8HBC - chains A and B; structure by X-ray diffraction, 3.35 A resolution.

Chain A (and B):
Protein: Lymphocyte antigen 75
From: Homo sapiens
Notes: fragment: CysR-CTLD3 fragment; chain B of this document is another copy of the same molecule, construct and numbering; everything in this record applies to it too
UniProt: O60449 (LY75_HUMAN); residue numbers follow UniProt; this construct covers 31-627
Amino-acid sequence (603 residues; each row starts with the number of its first residue):
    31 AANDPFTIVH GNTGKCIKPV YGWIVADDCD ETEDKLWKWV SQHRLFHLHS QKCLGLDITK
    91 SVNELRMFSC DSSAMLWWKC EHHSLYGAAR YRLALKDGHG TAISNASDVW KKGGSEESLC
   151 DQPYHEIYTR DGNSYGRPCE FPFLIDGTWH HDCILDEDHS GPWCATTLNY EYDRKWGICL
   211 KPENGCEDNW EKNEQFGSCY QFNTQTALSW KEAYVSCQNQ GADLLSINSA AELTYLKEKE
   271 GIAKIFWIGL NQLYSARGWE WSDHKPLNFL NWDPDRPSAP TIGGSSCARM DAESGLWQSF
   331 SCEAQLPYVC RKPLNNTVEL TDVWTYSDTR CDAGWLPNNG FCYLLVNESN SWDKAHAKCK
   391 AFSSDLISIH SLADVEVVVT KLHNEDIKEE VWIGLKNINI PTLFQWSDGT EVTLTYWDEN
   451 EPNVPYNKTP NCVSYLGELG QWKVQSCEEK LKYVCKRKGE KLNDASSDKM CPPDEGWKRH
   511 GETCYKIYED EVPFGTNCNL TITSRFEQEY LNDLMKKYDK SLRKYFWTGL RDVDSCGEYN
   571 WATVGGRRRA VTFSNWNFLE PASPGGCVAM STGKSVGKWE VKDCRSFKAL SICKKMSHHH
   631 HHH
Disordered / not traced: 31, 90-91, 188, 270, 347-356, 415, 491-499, 574-579, 628-633
Differences from the reference sequence: expression tag (628-633)
Disulfides: C46-C59, C83-C100, C110-C150, C169-C194, C183-C209, C216-C229, C247-C340, C317-C332, C361-C372, C389-C485, C462-C477, C501-C514, C528-C623, C597-C614
Swiss-Prot annotation at these positions:
  - glycosylation (N-linked (GlcNAc...) asparagine): N135, N345, N377, N529
From the paper describing this entry:
  - mutagenesis - H129E: decreased binding to dead cells
  - conformationally variable residues (order/disorder transition): V574 to R578
  - specificity-determining residues: A124, K126, I133, S137, D138, I175, I208 (proposed by the authors, not directly observed)

Chain A / chain B interface:
Pairs across the interface (52):
  Q72(A) - F588(B)
  H73(A) - L589(B)
  I88(A) - W586(B)
  T89(A) - V581(B)
  V92(A) - E568(B)
  M105(A) - E590(B)
  W107(A) - L589(B)  hydrophobic
  W107(A) - E590(B)  hydrogen bond (side chain-backbone)
  W107(A) - A592(B)  hydrophobic
  A118(A) - P591(B)
  A119(A) - P591(B)
  A119(A) - A592(B)
  A119(A) - S593(B)
  A119(A) - P594(B)
  R120(A) - A592(B)  hydrogen bond (side chain-backbone)
  R120(A) - S593(B)
  R120(A) - P594(B)
  Y121(A) - C566(B)  hydrogen bond (side chain-backbone)
  Y121(A) - G567(B)  hydrogen bond (side chain-backbone)
  Y121(A) - E568(B)
  K205(A) - P310(B)  hydrogen bond (side chain-backbone)
  K205(A) - T311(B)  hydrogen bond (side chain-backbone)
  K205(A) - G313(B)
  A237(A) - I312(B)  hydrophobic
  P310(A) - K205(B)  hydrogen bond (backbone-side chain)
  T311(A) - Y165(B)
  T311(A) - K205(B)  hydrogen bond (backbone-side chain)
  I312(A) - A237(B)  hydrophobic
  I312(A) - Q335(B)
  S331(A) - Q335(B)
  E333(A) - E333(B)
  Q335(A) - I312(B)
  Q335(A) - S331(B)
  C566(A) - Y121(B)  hydrogen bond (backbone-side chain)
  C566(A) - S134(B)
  G567(A) - Y121(B)  hydrogen bond (backbone-side chain)
  E568(A) - V92(B)
  E568(A) - Y121(B)
  S584(A) - T89(B)
  W586(A) - I88(B)
  F588(A) - Q72(B)
  L589(A) - H73(B)
  L589(A) - W107(B)  hydrophobic
  E590(A) - M105(B)
  E590(A) - W107(B)
  P591(A) - W107(B)
  P591(A) - A118(B)
  P591(A) - A119(B)  hydrogen bond (backbone-backbone)
  A592(A) - R120(B)
  S593(A) - R120(B)
  P594(A) - A119(B)
  P594(A) - R120(B)
Other interface residues (no listed pair), chain A (41 interface residues in all): K109, Y116, S134, N163, Y165, R167, Y202, G313, S315, Y569
Other interface residues (no listed pair), chain B (41 interface residues in all): Y116, G117, N163, R167, K473, Y569, S584

Overview:
Chain A and chain B each contribute 41 residues to their interface, with 11 hydrogen bonds. Polar contacts
include W107(A)-E590(B), R120(A)-A592(B) and Y121(A)-C566(B). The paper reports that H129E of chain A reduces
binding to dead cells; specificity determinants A124(A), K126(A) and I133(A) among others.
Both chains are Lymphocyte antigen 75 (Homo sapiens). Entry 8HBC (Crystal structure of the CysR-CTLD3 fragment
of human DEC205) was determined by X-ray diffraction, deposited together with 8K8H.
